PDB entry 9LUN | electron microscopy, 2.80 A resolution | chains A and B of the 4 polymer chains in the assembly

== Chain A ==
Molecule: DELLA protein RGA
From: Arabidopsis thaliana
UniProt: Q9SLH3 (RGA_ARATH); numbering as in UniProt (aligned over 2-587)
Chain sequence (588 residues; row label = number of the first residue in the row; numbering starts at 0):
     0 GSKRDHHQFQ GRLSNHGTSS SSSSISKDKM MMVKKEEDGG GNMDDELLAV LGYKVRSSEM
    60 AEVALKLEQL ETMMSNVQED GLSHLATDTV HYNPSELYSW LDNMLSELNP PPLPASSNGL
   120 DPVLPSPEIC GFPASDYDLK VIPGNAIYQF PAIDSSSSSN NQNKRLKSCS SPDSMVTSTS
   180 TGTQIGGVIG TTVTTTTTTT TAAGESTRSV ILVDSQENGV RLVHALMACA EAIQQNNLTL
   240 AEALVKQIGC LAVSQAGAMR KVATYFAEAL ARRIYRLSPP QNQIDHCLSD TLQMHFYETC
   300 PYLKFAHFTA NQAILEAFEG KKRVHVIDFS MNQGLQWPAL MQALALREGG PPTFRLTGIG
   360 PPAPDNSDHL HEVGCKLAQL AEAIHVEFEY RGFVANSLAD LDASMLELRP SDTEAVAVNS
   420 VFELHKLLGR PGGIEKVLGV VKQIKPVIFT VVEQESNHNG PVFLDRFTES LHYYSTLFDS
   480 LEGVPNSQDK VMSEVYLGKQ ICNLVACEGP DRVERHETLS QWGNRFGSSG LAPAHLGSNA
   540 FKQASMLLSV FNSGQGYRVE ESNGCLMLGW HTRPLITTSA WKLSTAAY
Disordered / not traced: 0-41, 109-204, 278-286, 585-587
Sequence notes: expression tag (0-1)
UniProt features mapped onto this chain:
  - region: Glu371 to Ser403 (Leucine repeat II (LRII))
  - motif: Asp44 to Ala48 (DELLA motif), Leu66 to Glu70 (LEXLE motif), Val89 to Pro93 (VHYNP motif), Val323 to Asp327 (VHIID), Leu423 to Leu427 (LXXLL motif)
  - mutagenesis: Asp44 to Ala60 (In rga-delta17; induces resistance to GA-induced degradation but does not affect nuclear localization), Gln341 (Q341R: Causes a semidwarf phenotype by abolishing the interaction with GID2 leading to prevent its degradation), Asp478 (D478N: In rga-2; partially suppresses phenotypic defects of GA-mutant ga1-3)

== Chain B ==
Molecule: Gibberellin receptor GID1A
From: Arabidopsis thaliana
Notes: EC 3.-.-.-
UniProt: Q9MAA7 (GID1A_ARATH); numbering as in UniProt (aligned over 1-345)
Chain sequence (347 residues; each row starts with the number of its first residue; numbers below 1 keep their minus sign (Gly-1 is residue -1)):
    -1 GSMAASDEVN LIESRTVVPL NTWVLISNFK VAYNILRRPD GTFNRHLAEY LDRKVTANAN
    59 PVDGVFSFDV LIDRRINLLS RVYRPAYADQ EQPPSILDLE KPVDGDIVPV ILFFHGGSFA
   119 HSSANSAIYD TLCRRLVGLC KCVVVSVNYR RAPENPYPCA YDDGWIALNW VNSRSWLKSK
   179 KDSKVHIFLA GDSSGGNIAH NVALRAGESG IDVLGNILLN PMFGGNERTE SEKSLDGKYF
   239 VTVRDRDWYW KAFLPEGEDR EHPACNPFSP RGKSLEGVSF PKSLVVVAGL DLIRDWQLAY
   299 AEGLKKAGQE VKLMHLEKAT VGFYLLPNNN HFHNVMDEIS AFVNAEC
Disordered / not traced: -1 to 9, 344-345
Sequence notes: expression tag (-1 to 0)
UniProt features mapped onto this chain:
  - motif: His113 to Gly115 (Involved in the stabilization of the negatively charged intermediate by the formation of the oxyanion hole)
  - active site: Ser191, Asp289
  - binding site (gibberellin A4): Gly115, Ser116, Tyr127, Ser191, Gly320
  - binding site (gibberellin A3): Ser116, Tyr127, Ser191, Phe238, Gly320
  - modified residue: Ala2 (N-acetylalanine)
Small-molecule neighbours: gibberellin a3 (GA3): Ile24, Phe27, Lys28, Tyr31, Arg35, Gly115, Ser116, Ser120, Ile126, Tyr127, Ser191, Phe238, Val239, Asp243, Arg244, Tyr247, Val319, Gly320, Tyr322, Leu323

== Chain A / chain B interface ==
Residue-residue contacts (83):
  Asp44(A) with Asn19(B)
  Leu46(A) with Leu324(B), hydrophobic
  Leu47(A) with Leu23(B), hydrophobic
  Val49(A) with Ala125(B); Thr129(B)
  Leu50(A) with Ala125(B); Ile126(B), hydrophobic
  Gly51(A) with Arg51(B)
  Tyr52(A) with Leu23(B), hydrophobic; Arg51(B)
  Met59(A) with Leu18(B), hydrophobic; Asn19(B); Val22(B), hydrophobic
  Ala63(A) with Trp21(B), hydrophobic
  Leu66(A) with Ser25(B); Asn26(B); Val29(B), hydrophobic
  Glu67(A) with Arg13(B), salt bridge; Trp21(B)
  Glu70(A) with Lys28(B), salt bridge
  Met73(A) with Asn32(B)
  Glu78(A) with Pro37(B); Arg242(B), salt bridge
  Leu81(A) with Asn32(B)
  Leu84(A) with Ile33(B), hydrophobic
  Ala85(A) with Asn42(B)
  His90(A) with Leu45(B); Tyr48(B), hydrogen bond (backbone-side chain)
  Tyr91(A) with Tyr48(B)
  Asn92(A) with Tyr48(B)
  Pro93(A) with Tyr48(B), hydrophobic; Leu49(B), hydrophobic; Arg51(B)
  Ser94(A) with Arg51(B)
  Leu96(A) with Asn26(B)
  Trp99(A) with Leu49(B), hydrophobic
  Met103(A) with Ile33(B), hydrophobic
  Ser205(A) with Asn58(B), hydrogen bond (backbone-side chain)
  Thr206(A) with Asn56(B)
  Arg207(A) with Ala55(B); Asn56(B), hydrogen bond (backbone-side chain); Ala57(B), hydrogen bond (backbone-backbone); Asn58(B), hydrogen bond; Pro91(B); Pro92(B), hydrogen bond (side chain-backbone)
  Ser208(A) with Thr54(B), hydrogen bond; Ala55(B), hydrogen bond (side chain-backbone)
  Val209(A) with Asp67(B), hydrogen bond (backbone-backbone); Ile94(B), hydrophobic
  Ile210(A) with Asp67(B)
  Leu211(A) with Phe66(B), hydrophobic; Asp67(B), hydrogen bond (backbone-backbone); Val68(B); Leu69(B), hydrogen bond (backbone-backbone); Leu97(B), hydrophobic; Glu98(B)
  Val212(A) with Leu69(B), hydrophobic; Arg72(B)
  Val219(A) with Leu95(B), hydrophobic
  Val222(A) with Leu95(B), hydrophobic
  His223(A) with Leu95(B)
  His471(A) with Ile94(B)
  Asp478(A) with Arg72(B), hydrogen bond (backbone-side chain)
  Glu481(A) with Arg72(B)
  Leu535(A) with Tyr48(B), hydrogen bond (backbone-side chain)
  Gly536(A) with Tyr48(B)
  Ser537(A) with Tyr48(B)
  Phe540(A) with His44(B); Tyr48(B), hydrophobic
  Lys541(A) with His44(B), hydrogen bond
  Ser544(A) with His44(B)
  Gly553(A) with Asn75(B)
  Arg557(A) with Asn75(B)
  Glu559(A) with Lys52(B)
  Glu560(A) with Tyr48(B); Arg51(B), salt bridge
  Trp569(A) with Arg72(B)
  His570(A) with Leu69(B); Asn75(B)
  Thr571(A) with Thr54(B); Asp67(B), hydrogen bond; Leu77(B); Asn123(B)
Other interface residues (no listed pair), chain A (57 interface residues in all): Ala60, Val62, Ser479, Gly555, Pro573
Other interface residues (no listed pair), chain B (50 interface residues in all): Phe27, Ala30, Glu47, Arg79, Leu323, Asn326

== Summary ==
57 residues of chain A face 50 of chain B across their interface, with 15 hydrogen bonds and 4 salt bridges.
Among the polar pairs are Glu67(A)-Arg13(B), Glu70(A)-Lys28(B) and Glu78(A)-Arg242(B). Chain B binds
gibberellin a3.
Chain A is DELLA protein RGA and chain B is Gibberellin receptor GID1A, both from Arabidopsis thaliana; the
structure, Cryo-EM structure of Arabidopsis thaliana RGA in complex with GID1A, SLY1, and ASK2 (consensus
map), was determined by electron microscopy (same publication as 9LUM, 9LUO and 9LUP).
